PDB entry 4ADQ | X-ray diffraction, 4.50 A resolution (low resolution: residue-level contacts below are approximate; hydrogen-bond / salt-bridge calls are withheld) | chains A and D of the 4 polymer chains in the assembly

# Chain A (and D)
Protein: Secreted protein BARF1
Source organism: Human gammaherpesvirus 4
Notes: chain D of this document is another copy of the same molecule, construct and numbering; everything in this record applies to it too
Reference sequence: P0CW72 (BARF1_EBVG); residue numbers follow UniProt; this construct covers 21-221
Sequence (208 residues; each row starts with the number of its first residue):
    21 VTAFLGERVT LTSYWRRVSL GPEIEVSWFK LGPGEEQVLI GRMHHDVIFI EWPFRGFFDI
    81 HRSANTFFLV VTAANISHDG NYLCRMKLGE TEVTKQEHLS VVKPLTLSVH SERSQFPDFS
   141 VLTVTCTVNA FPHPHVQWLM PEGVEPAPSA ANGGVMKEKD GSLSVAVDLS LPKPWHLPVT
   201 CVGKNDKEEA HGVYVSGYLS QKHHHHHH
Disordered / not traced: 161-174, 220-228 (chain D: 161-174, 221-228)
Differences from the reference sequence: expression tag (222-228); engineered mutation S169 (Thr in P0CW72)
Disulfide bonds: C146-C201
Covalent attachments: N-acetylglucosamine (NAG) linked to N95
Curated features (UniProtKB/Swiss-Prot):
  - glycosylation: N95 (N-linked (GlcNAc...) asparagine)

# Interface between chain A and chain D
Residue-residue contacts (18):
  G26(A) - W72(D)
  G26(A) - R75(D)
  R28(A) - I68(D)
  R28(A) - R75(D)
  R28(A) - D79(D)
  R28(A) - I80(D)
  I68(A) - R28(D)
  W72(A) - G26(D)
  R75(A) - G26(D)
  R75(A) - R28(D)
  R75(A) - T92(D)
  G76(A) - G76(D)
  D79(A) - R28(D)
  I80(A) - R28(D)
  H81(A) - H81(D)
  S83(A) - S83(D)
  V90(A) - D79(D)
  T92(A) - R75(D)
Interface residues without a listed pair, chain A (15 interface residues in all): E27, R82, A93
Interface residues without a listed pair, chain D (15 interface residues in all): E27, R82, V90, A93

# Summary
The chain A/chain D interface involves 15 residues from each chain. Covalently linked N-acetylglucosamine: at
N95(A).
Chain A and chain D are both Secreted protein BARF1 (Human gammaherpesvirus 4); the structure, Crystal
structure of the mouse colony-stimulating factor 1 (mcsf-1) cytokine in complex with the viral receptor ...,
was determined by X-ray diffraction (same publication as 3UEZ, 3UF2, 3UF5 and 4ADF).
